6R51 - chains B and E; structure by X-ray diffraction, 1.94 A resolution.

[Chain B]
Molecule: Pro-Pro endopeptidase
Source organism: Peptoclostridium difficile
Notes: EC 3.4.24.89
UniProt: Q183R7 (PPEP1_PEPD6); numbering as in UniProt (aligned over 27-220)
Chain sequence (198 residues; each row starts with the number of its first residue):
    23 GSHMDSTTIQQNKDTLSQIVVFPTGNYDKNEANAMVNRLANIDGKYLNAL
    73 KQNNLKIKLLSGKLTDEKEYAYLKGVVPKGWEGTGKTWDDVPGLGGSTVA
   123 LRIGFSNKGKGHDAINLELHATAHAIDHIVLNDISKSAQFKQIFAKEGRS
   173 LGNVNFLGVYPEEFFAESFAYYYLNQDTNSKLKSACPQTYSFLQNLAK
Not modelled in the structure: 23-24
Construct notes: expression tag (23-26); conflict Ala143 (Glu in Q183R7), Phe178 (Tyr in Q183R7)
Curated features (UniProtKB/Swiss-Prot):
  - region (Interacts with substrate peptide): Lys101 to Trp103, Gly117 to Ser119
  - binding site (Zn(2+)): His142, His146, Glu185
  - site (Interacts with substrate peptide): Asp135, His142
  - mutagenesis: Gly117 to Thr120 (Becomes unable to cleave VNPPVP, nor is able to cleave PLPPVP, the optimal substrate peptide for PPEP-2 from P.alvei), His146 (H146A: Not able to bind zinc. Highly reduced activity on fibronectin. Loss of activity on fibrinogen)
What the authors report for this chain:
  - specificity-determining residues: Val113 (proposed by the authors, not directly observed)
  - mutagenesis - K101A, K101E, K101E/E184K, E184K: decreased catalytic activity
  - mutagenesis - K101R: unchanged catalytic activity
  - mutagenesis - E184A: decreased catalytic activity on Abz-PP-Dnp
  - mutagenesis - E184A: decreased catalytic activity on Abz-AP-Dnp
  - mutagenesis - E184A: decreased catalytic activity on Abz-PA-Dnp
  - mutagenesis - W103A, W103F, W103H, W103Y: unchanged stability
  - mutagenesis - W103A, W103F, W103H, W103Y: abolished catalytic activity
  - catalytic residues: Lys101 (proposed by the authors, not directly observed)

[Chain E]
Molecule: Ace-ser-leu-arg-pro-ala-pro-lpd
Chain sequence (8 residues; each row starts with the number of its first residue):
    31 XSLRPAPX
Modified residues: ACE (acetyl group) at position 31; LPD (L-prolinamide) at position 38

[Interface between chain B and chain E]
Contacting residue pairs - 38 pairs, chain B then chain E:
  Tyr94(B) - Leu33(E)
  Leu95(B) - Leu33(E)  hydrophobic
  Pro100(B) - Pro35(E)  hydrophobic
  Lys101(B) - Arg34(E)
  Lys101(B) - Pro35(E)
  Gly102(B) - LPD_38(E)
  Trp103(B) - Pro35(E)
  Trp103(B) - Ala36(E)  hydrogen bond (side chain-backbone)
  Trp103(B) - LPD_38(E)
  Thr106(B) - LPD_38(E)
  Trp110(B) - Leu33(E)  hydrophobic
  Trp110(B) - Pro35(E)  hydrophobic
  Val113(B) - Pro35(E)  hydrophobic
  Val113(B) - Ala36(E)
  Gly115(B) - Pro35(E)
  Gly115(B) - Ala36(E)  hydrogen bond (backbone-backbone)
  Leu116(B) - Arg34(E)
  Gly117(B) - Ser32(E)
  Gly117(B) - Leu33(E)
  Gly117(B) - Arg34(E)  hydrogen bond (backbone-backbone)
  Gly118(B) - Ser32(E)
  Ser119(B) - ACE_31(E)
  Ser119(B) - Ser32(E)  hydrogen bond (backbone-backbone)
  His134(B) - Ala36(E)
  His134(B) - Pro37(E)
  His134(B) - LPD_38(E)
  Asp135(B) - Pro37(E)  hydrogen bond (backbone-backbone)
  Asp135(B) - LPD_38(E)
  Ala136(B) - Pro37(E)
  Leu139(B) - Ala36(E)  hydrophobic
  His142(B) - Pro37(E)
  His146(B) - Ser32(E)  hydrogen bond
  His146(B) - Arg34(E)
  His150(B) - Ser32(E)
  Phe178(B) - Pro37(E)  hydrophobic
  Phe178(B) - LPD_38(E)
  Glu184(B) - Arg34(E)  salt bridge
  Glu185(B) - Arg34(E)  salt bridge
Also at the interface, not in a pair above, chain B (27 interface residues in all): Pro114, Asn175, Tyr182

[In short]
27 residues of chain B face 8 of chain E across their interface, with 6 hydrogen bonds and 2 salt bridges.
Among the polar pairs are Glu184(B)-Arg34(E), Glu185(B)-Arg34(E) and Trp103(B)-Ala36(E). From the paper: the
catalytic residue Lys101(B); K101A, K101E and K101E/E184K of chain B, among others, reduce catalytic activity;
10 substitutions were tested in all.
Here chain B is Pro-Pro endopeptidase (Peptoclostridium difficile) and chain E is
Ace-ser-leu-arg-pro-ala-pro-lpd. Entry 6R51 (Crystal structure of apo PPEP-1(E143A/Y178F) in complex with
fibrinogen-derived substrate peptide Ac-SLRPAPP-CONH2) was determined by X-ray diffraction, deposited together
with 6R4W, 6R4X, 6R4Z, 6R50, 6R57, 6R59, 6R5B and 6R5C.
